Entry 7Z50 (X-ray diffraction, 2.65 A resolution); this record covers chains A and T of the 5 polymer chains in the assembly.

# Chain A
Name: H-2 class II histocompatibility antigen, A-D alpha chain
From: Mus musculus
Reference sequence: P04228 (HA2D_MOUSE); residues -1 to 193 here correspond to UniProt positions 24-218 (UniProt number = residue number + 25)
Chain sequence (202 residues; numbered -1 to 200; the number before each row is that of its first residue; numbers below 1 keep their minus sign (Glu-1 is residue -1)):
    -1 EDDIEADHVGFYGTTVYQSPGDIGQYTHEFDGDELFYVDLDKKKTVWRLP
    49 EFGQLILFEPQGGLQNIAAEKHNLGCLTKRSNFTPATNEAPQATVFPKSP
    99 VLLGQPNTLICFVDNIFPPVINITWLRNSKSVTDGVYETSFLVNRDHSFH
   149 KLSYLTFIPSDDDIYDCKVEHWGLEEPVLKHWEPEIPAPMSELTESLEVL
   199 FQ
Disordered / not traced: -1 to 0, 183-200
Cystine bridges: Cys109-Cys165
Glycans and other covalent adducts: N-acetylglucosamine (NAG) linked to Asn120
Sequence notes: engineered mutation Cys74 (Ile99 in P04228); expression tag (194-200)
UniProt features mapped onto this chain:
  - region: Glu181 to Glu193 (Connecting peptide)
  - glycosylation: Asn120 (N-linked (GlcNAc...) asparagine)
Reported in the primary citation:
  - conformationally variable residues (side-chain flip): Glu57, Gln59

# Chain T
Name: Hybrid insulin peptide
From: Mus musculus
Chain sequence (15 residues; numbered -1 to 13; the number before each row is that of its first residue; numbers below 1 keep their minus sign (Leu-1 is residue -1)):
    -1 LQTLALEVEDDPCGG
Disordered / not traced: 12-13
Reported in the primary citation:
  - conformationally variable residues: Glu5

# How chain A and chain T interact
Contacting residue pairs (28):
  Tyr10(A) - Leu4(T)
  Gly11(A) - Leu4(T)
  Tyr24(A) - Ala3(T)
  Leu53(A) - Leu-1(T)
  Ile54(A) - Leu-1(T)  hydrophobic
  Ile54(A) - Thr1(T)
  Leu55(A) - Leu-1(T)  hydrogen bond (backbone-backbone)
  Leu55(A) - Gln0(T)
  Leu55(A) - Thr1(T)  hydrogen bond (backbone-backbone)
  Phe56(A) - Thr1(T)
  Phe56(A) - Ala3(T)  hydrophobic
  Glu57(A) - Gln0(T)  hydrogen bond
  Gln63(A) - Glu5(T)  hydrogen bond
  Asn64(A) - Leu4(T)  hydrogen bond (side chain-backbone)
  Asn64(A) - Glu5(T)
  Asn64(A) - Val6(T)  hydrogen bond (side chain-backbone)
  Ala67(A) - Val6(T)  hydrophobic
  Ala67(A) - Asp8(T)
  Glu68(A) - Val6(T)
  His70(A) - Asp8(T)
  His70(A) - Asp9(T)  hydrogen bond (side chain-backbone)
  Asn71(A) - Val6(T)
  Asn71(A) - Glu7(T)
  Asn71(A) - Asp8(T)
  Asn71(A) - Asp9(T)  hydrogen bond (side chain-backbone)
  Cys74(A) - Asp9(T)
  Cys74(A) - Cys11(T)  disulfide
  Arg78(A) - Asp9(T)  salt bridge
Also at the interface, not in a pair above, chain A (21 interface residues in all): Thr13, His26, Phe34, Trp45, Leu75
Also at the interface, not in a pair above, chain T (12 interface residues in all): Leu2
Disulfides between the chains: Cys74(A)-Cys11(T)
Interface features reported in the paper:
  - interface residues, chain A: Glu57(A)

# In short
Chain A and chain T form an interface of 21 and 12 residues respectively, with 1 disulfide bond, 8 hydrogen
bonds and 1 salt bridge. Polar contacts include Arg78(A)-Asp9(T), Glu57(A)-Gln0(T) and Gln63(A)-Glu5(T).
Covalently linked N-acetylglucosamine: at Asn120(A). From the paper: the interface residue Glu57(A);
conformational variability at Glu57(A), Gln59(A) and Glu5(T).
Here chain A is H-2 class II histocompatibility antigen, A-D alpha chain and chain T is Hybrid insulin
peptide, both from Mus musculus. Entry 7Z50 (Structure of the highly diabetogenic 4.1-T cell receptor
targeting a hybrid insulin peptide bound to I-Ag7) was determined by X-ray diffraction, deposited together
with 7QHP.
